PDB entry 7X74 | electron microscopy, 3.70 A resolution | chains N and O of the 13 polymer chains in the assembly

# Chain N
Molecule: Putative metal uptake regulation protein
Organism: Streptomyces coelicolor A3(2)
Reference sequence: Q9L2H5 (Q9L2H5_STRCO); residues 1-139 here = UniProt positions 1-139
Chain sequence (159 residues; numbered -19 to 139; the number before each row is that of its first residue; numbers below 1 keep their minus sign (Met-19 is residue -19)):
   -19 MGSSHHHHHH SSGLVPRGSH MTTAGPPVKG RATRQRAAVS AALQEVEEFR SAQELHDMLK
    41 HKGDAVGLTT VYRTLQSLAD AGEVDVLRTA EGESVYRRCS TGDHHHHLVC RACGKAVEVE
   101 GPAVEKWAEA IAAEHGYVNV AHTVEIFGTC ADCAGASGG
Unresolved in the structure: -19 to 5, 137-139
Construct notes: initiating methionine (-19); expression tag (-18 to 0)
Bound ions: Zn2+ site 1: Asp65, Cys79, His85, His87; Zn2+ site 2: His84, His86, Glu105, His122; Zn2+ site 3: Cys90, Cys93, Cys130, Cys133
From the paper describing this entry:
  - mutagenesis - R11A, D37A/H41A, R53A: decreased binding to the 84-nt DNA strand (chain O)

# Chain O
Molecule: 84-nt DNA strand
Sequence (84 nucleotides; row label = number of the first residue in the row):
     1 CAAGGCACAT GACAACGGTG TTCAGTGCCG CGTTGCCCGA TACCCCCTAC CCGTAGTTGA
    61 CTGGCATCCG GGCGCCGGGT CGCC

# Interface between chain N and chain O
Pairs across the interface (15; chain N residue first):
  Thr13(N) - DT10(O)  phosphate contact
  Arg14(N) - DG11(O)  salt bridge to the phosphate
  Gln15(N) - DT10(O)  phosphate contact
  Gln15(N) - DG11(O)  hydrogen bond to the phosphate
  Arg16(N) - DA9(O)  hydrogen bond to the phosphate
  Arg16(N) - DT10(O)  salt bridge to the phosphate
  Ala45(N) - DG11(O)  phosphate contact
  Val46(N) - DA12(O)  phosphate contact
  Gly47(N) - DG11(O)  sugar contact
  Gly47(N) - DA12(O)  phosphate contact
  Thr49(N) - DA12(O)  hydrogen bond to the base
  Thr49(N) - DC13(O)  hydrogen bond to the base
  Thr50(N) - DT10(O)  phosphate contact
  Thr50(N) - DG11(O)  base contact
  Arg53(N) - DT10(O)  base contact
Other interface residues (no listed pair), chain N (13 interface residues in all): Arg11, Leu48, Thr54
Other interface residues (no listed pair), chain O (7 interface residues in all): DA7, DC8

# Summary
Chain N and chain O form an interface of 13 and 7 residues respectively; the contacts include 4 hydrogen bonds
and 2 salt bridges. Among the polar pairs are Thr49(N)-DA12(O), Thr49(N)-DC13(O) and Gln15(N)-DG11(O). From
the paper: R11A, D37A/H41A and R53A of chain N reduce binding to the 84-nt DNA strand (chain O).
Here chain N is Putative metal uptake regulation protein (Streptomyces coelicolor A3(2)) and chain O is an
84-nt DNA strand. Entry 7X74 (Cryo-EM structure of Streptomyces coelicolor transcription initial complex with
two Zur dimers) was determined by electron microscopy (same publication as 7VO0, 7VO9, 7VPD, 7VPZ, 7X75 and
7X76).
